Entry 5KFK (X-ray diffraction, 1.70 A resolution); this record covers chains A and P of the 3 polymer chains in the assembly.

Chain A:
Protein: DNA polymerase eta
From: Homo sapiens
Notes: EC 2.7.7.7
Reference sequence: Q9Y253 (POLH_HUMAN); numbering as in UniProt (aligned over 1-432)
Sequence (435 residues; row label = number of the first residue in the row; numbers below 1 keep their minus sign (Gly-2 is residue -2)):
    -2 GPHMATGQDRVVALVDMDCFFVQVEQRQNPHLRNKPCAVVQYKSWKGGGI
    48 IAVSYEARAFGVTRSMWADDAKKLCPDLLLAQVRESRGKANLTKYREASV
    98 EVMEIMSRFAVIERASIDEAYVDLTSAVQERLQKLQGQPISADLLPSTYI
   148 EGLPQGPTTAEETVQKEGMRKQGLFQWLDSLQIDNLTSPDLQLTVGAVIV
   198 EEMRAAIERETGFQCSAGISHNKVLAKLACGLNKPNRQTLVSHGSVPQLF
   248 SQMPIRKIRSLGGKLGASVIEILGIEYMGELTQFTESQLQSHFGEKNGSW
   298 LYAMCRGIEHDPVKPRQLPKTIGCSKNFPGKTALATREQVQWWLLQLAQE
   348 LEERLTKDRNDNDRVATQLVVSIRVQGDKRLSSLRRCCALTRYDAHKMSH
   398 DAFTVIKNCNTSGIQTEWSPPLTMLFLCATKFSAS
Unresolved in the structure: 155-159
Sequence notes: expression tag (-2 to 0)
Metal / ion sites: Mn2+ site 1: Asp13, Asp115, Glu116 (together with 2'-deoxyadenosine 5'-triphosphate) (shared with DT8(P), DA9(P) of chain P); Ca2+: Asp13, Met14, Asp115 (together with 2'-deoxyadenosine 5'-triphosphate); Mn2+ site 2: Asp13, Met14, Asp115 (together with diphosphate) (shared with DA9(P) of chain P)
Residues lining bound ligands:
  - : Asp13, Met14, Asp15, Cys16, Asp115, Lys231
  - diphosphate / 2'-deoxyadenosine 5'-triphosphate: Asp13, Met14, Asp15, Cys16, Phe17, Phe18, Ile48, Ala49, Tyr52, Arg55, Arg61, Ile114, Asp115, Glu116, Lys231
Curated features (UniProtKB/Swiss-Prot):
  - binding site (Mg(2+)): Asp13, Met14, Asp115, Glu116
  - binding site (Mn(2+)): Asp13, Met14, Asp115, Glu116
  - binding site (a 2'-deoxyribonucleoside 5'-triphosphate): Arg61
  - natural variant: Val37 (deletion: In XPV), Leu75 (deletion: In XPV), Arg93 (R93P: In XPV), Arg111 (R111H: In XPV), Thr122 (T122P: In XPV), Gly153 (G153D: In a breast cancer sample), Thr191 (T191P: In XPV), Gly263 (G263V: In XPV), Val266 (V266D: In XPV), Gly295 (G295R: In XPV), Arg361 (R361S: In XPV)
  - mutagenesis: Tyr52 (Y52A/F: Reduces DNA polymerase activity; Y52E: Reduces DNA polymerase activity. Increases fidelity of replication and reduces translesion bypass), Arg61 (R61A: Reduces enzymatic activity by two-thirds), Ser62 (S62G: Increased DNA polymerase activity and translesion bypass compared to wild-type), Ala68 (A68S/V: Severe reduction in thymine dimer translesion bypass), Asn324 to Pro326 (Reduces binding to chromatin and to monoubiquitinated PCNA. Abolishes binding to monoubiquitinated PCNA; when associated with 705-E--H-713 Del)

Chain P:
Molecule: 9-nt DNA strand
Sequence (9 nucleotides; numbered 1 to 9; the number before each row is that of its first residue):
     1 AGCGTCATA
Metal / ion sites: Mn2+ site 1: DT8, DA9 (together with 2'-deoxyadenosine 5'-triphosphate) (shared with Asp13(A), Asp115(A), Glu116(A) of chain A); Mn2+ site 2: DA9 (together with diphosphate) (shared with Asp13(A), Met14(A), Asp115(A) of chain A)

How chain A and chain P interact:
Pairs across the interface (31):
  Asp13(A) - DA9(P)  phosphate contact
  Phe17(A) - DA9(P)  hydrogen bond to the phosphate
  Phe18(A) - DA9(P)  hydrogen bond to the phosphate
  Ile48(A) - DA9(P)  sugar contact
  Ala49(A) - DA9(P)  phosphate contact
  Arg61(A) - DA9(P)  base contact
  Ser113(A) - DT8(P)  hydrogen bond to the phosphate
  Ile114(A) - DA9(P)  sugar contact
  Asp115(A) - DT8(P)  phosphate contact
  Asp115(A) - DA9(P)  phosphate contact
  Glu116(A) - DT8(P)  phosphate contact
  Lys224(A) - DA7(P)  phosphate contact
  Lys224(A) - DT8(P)  salt bridge to the phosphate
  Ile255(A) - DA7(P)  phosphate contact
  Arg256(A) - DA7(P)  phosphate contact
  Ser257(A) - DC6(P)  phosphate contact
  Ser257(A) - DA7(P)  hydrogen bond to the phosphate
  Leu258(A) - DA7(P)  hydrogen bond to the phosphate
  Gly259(A) - DA7(P)  hydrogen bond to the phosphate
  Gly260(A) - DC6(P)  phosphate contact
  Gly260(A) - DA7(P)  phosphate contact
  Lys261(A) - DT5(P)  salt bridge to the phosphate
  Lys261(A) - DC6(P)  hydrogen bond to the phosphate
  Leu262(A) - DC6(P)  hydrogen bond to the phosphate
  Arg377(A) - DC3(P)  phosphate contact
  Arg377(A) - DG4(P)  salt bridge to the phosphate
  Leu381(A) - DC3(P)  phosphate contact
  Arg382(A) - DG2(P)  hydrogen bond to the base
  Arg382(A) - DC3(P)  hydrogen bond to the phosphate
  Arg383(A) - DG2(P)  phosphate contact
  Cys384(A) - DG2(P)  hydrogen bond to the phosphate
Also at the interface, not in a pair above, chain A (27 interface residues in all): Cys16, Ser379, Ser380
Also at the interface, not in a pair above, chain P (9 interface residues in all): DA1

Overview:
Chain A and chain P form an interface of 27 and 9 residues respectively; the contacts include 11 hydrogen
bonds and 3 salt bridges. Polar pairs include Arg382(A)-DG2(P), Phe17(A)-DA9(P) and Phe18(A)-DA9(P). Ligands
of chain A: compounds CA/MN and diphosphate / 2'-deoxyadenosine 5'-triphosphate.
Chain A is DNA polymerase eta (Homo sapiens) and chain P is a 9-nt DNA strand; the structure, Human DNA
polymerase eta-DNA ternary complex: reaction with 10 mM Mn2+ for 300s, was determined by X-ray diffraction
(same publication as 5KFA, 5KFB, 5KFC, 5KFD, 5KFE, 5KFF and 28 further entries).
